4KKX - chains A and B; structure by X-ray diffraction, 1.77 A resolution.

== Chain A ==
Name: Tryptophan synthase alpha chain
Source organism: Salmonella enterica subsp. enterica serovar Typhimurium
Notes: EC 4.2.1.20
UniProt: P00929 (TRPA_SALTY); numbering as in UniProt (aligned over 1-268)
Sequence (268 residues; numbered 1 to 268; the number before each row is that of its first residue):
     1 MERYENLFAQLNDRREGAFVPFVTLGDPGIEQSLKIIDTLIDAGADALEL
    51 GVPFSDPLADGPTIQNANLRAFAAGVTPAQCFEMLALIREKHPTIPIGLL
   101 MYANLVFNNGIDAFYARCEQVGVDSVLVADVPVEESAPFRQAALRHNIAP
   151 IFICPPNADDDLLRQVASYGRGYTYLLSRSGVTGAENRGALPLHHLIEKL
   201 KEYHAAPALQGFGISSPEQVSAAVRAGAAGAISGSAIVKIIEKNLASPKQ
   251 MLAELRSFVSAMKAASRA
Bound ions: Na+: Asn104, Asn108 (shared with Gln288(B) of chain B)
Residues lining bound ligands: F6F (2-{[4-(trifluoromethoxy)benzoyl]amino}ethyl dihydrogen phosphate): Phe22, Glu49, Ala59, Ile64, Leu100, Leu127, Ala129, Ile153, Tyr175, Leu177, Arg179, Thr183, Gly184, Phe212, Gly213, Ile214, Ile232, Ser233, Gly234, Ser235
UniProt features mapped onto this chain:
  - active site (Proton acceptor): Glu49, Asp60

== Chain B ==
Name: Tryptophan synthase beta chain
Source organism: Salmonella enterica subsp. enterica serovar Typhimurium
Notes: EC 4.2.1.20
UniProt: P0A2K1 (TRPB_SALTY); numbering as in UniProt (aligned over 1-397)
Sequence (397 residues; each row starts with the number of its first residue):
     1 MTTLLNPYFGEFGGMYVPQILMPALNQLEEAFVSAQKDPEFQAQFADLLK
    51 NYAGRPTALTKCQNITAGTRTTLYLKREDLLHGGAHKTNQVLGQALLAKR
   101 MGKSEIIAETGAGQHGVASALASALLGLKCRIYMGAKDVERQSPNVFRMR
   151 LMGAEVIPVHSGSATLKDACNEALRDWSGSYETAHYMLGTAAGPHPYPTI
   201 VREFQRMIGEETKAQILDKEGRLPDAVIACVGGGSNAIGMFADFINDTSV
   251 GLIGVEPGGHGIETGEHGAPLKHGRVGIYFGMKAPMMQTADGQIEESYSI
   301 SAGLDFPSVGPQHAYLNSIGRADYVSITDDEALEAFKTLCRHEGIIPALE
   351 SSHALAHALKMMREQPEKEQLLVVNLSGRGDKDIFTVHDILKARGEI
Unresolved in the structure: 1, 397
Bound ions: Na+ site 1: Cys230 (together with AQ3); Na+ site 2: Gly232, Phe306, Ser308; Na+ site 3: Gln288 (shared with Asn104(A), Asn108(A) of chain A)
Residues lining bound ligands: AQ3 (N-({3-hydroxy-2-methyl-5-[(phosphonooxy)methyl]pyridin-4-yl}methyl)-3-[(2-hydroxyphenyl)amino]-D-alanine): Ala85, His86, Lys87, Glu109, Thr110, Gly111, Ala112, Gly113, Gln114, His115, Leu166, Cys170, Gly189, Thr190, Cys230, Val231, Gly232, Gly233, Gly234, Ser235, Asn236, Ala237, Gly303, Leu304, Phe306, Ala348, Glu350, Ser351, Ser377, Gly378, Lys382
UniProt features mapped onto this chain:
  - modified residue: Lys87 (N6-(pyridoxal phosphate)lysine)
What the authors report for this chain:
  - contacts within the chain: Arg141-Asp305 (salt bridge)

== Interface between chain A and chain B ==
Residue-residue contacts (66; chain A residue first):
  Pro53(A) - Gln293(B)  hydrogen bond (backbone-side chain)
  Phe54(A) - Gly292(B)
  Phe54(A) - Gln293(B)
  Phe54(A) - Ile294(B)  hydrophobic
  Ser55(A) - Gln293(B)  hydrogen bond (backbone-side chain)
  Ser55(A) - Ile294(B)  hydrogen bond (side chain-backbone)
  Asp56(A) - Lys167(B)  salt bridge
  Asp56(A) - Asn171(B)  hydrogen bond
  Asp56(A) - Tyr279(B)
  Asp56(A) - Ile294(B)
  Pro57(A) - Arg175(B)  hydrogen bond (backbone-side chain)
  Leu58(A) - Asn171(B)
  Leu58(A) - Leu174(B)  hydrophobic
  Leu58(A) - Arg175(B)
  Leu58(A) - Phe280(B)
  Asp60(A) - Arg175(B)  hydrogen bond (backbone-side chain)
  Gln65(A) - Arg175(B)
  Phe72(A) - Gln293(B)
  Thr77(A) - Asp291(B)
  Pro78(A) - Asp291(B)
  Pro78(A) - Gln293(B)
  Ala103(A) - Ile278(B)  hydrophobic
  Asn104(A) - Gly277(B)
  Asn104(A) - Ile278(B)  hydrogen bond (side chain-backbone)
  Asn104(A) - Gln288(B)  hydrogen bond
  Asn104(A) - Gly292(B)  hydrogen bond (side chain-backbone)
  Leu105(A) - Asp291(B)
  Leu105(A) - Gly292(B)
  Phe107(A) - Val276(B)
  Phe107(A) - Ile278(B)  hydrophobic
  Phe107(A) - Lys283(B)
  Asn108(A) - Arg275(B)  hydrogen bond
  Asn108(A) - Gln288(B)
  Asn108(A) - Ala290(B)  hydrogen bond (side chain-backbone)
  Asn108(A) - Asp291(B)
  Asn108(A) - Gly292(B)
  Asn109(A) - Arg275(B)
  Asn109(A) - Ala290(B)  hydrogen bond (side chain-backbone)
  Ala129(A) - Pro18(B)
  Asp130(A) - Tyr16(B)
  Asp130(A) - Val17(B)  hydrogen bond (backbone-backbone)
  Asp130(A) - Pro18(B)
  Pro132(A) - Met15(B)
  Pro132(A) - Val17(B)
  Pro132(A) - Gln19(B)
  Pro132(A) - Met22(B)  hydrophobic
  Val133(A) - Gln19(B)  hydrogen bond (backbone-side chain)
  Glu134(A) - Gln19(B)  hydrogen bond
  Glu134(A) - Met22(B)
  Glu135(A) - Tyr8(B)  hydrogen bond
  Glu135(A) - Gly14(B)
  Glu135(A) - Met15(B)  hydrogen bond (side chain-backbone)
  Glu135(A) - Tyr16(B)  hydrogen bond
  Pro155(A) - Gln19(B)
  Pro155(A) - Ile20(B)  hydrophobic
  Asn157(A) - Ile20(B)  hydrogen bond (side chain-backbone)
  Asn157(A) - Pro23(B)
  Asn157(A) - Tyr181(B)  hydrogen bond
  Leu162(A) - Gln19(B)
  Ser180(A) - Ser178(B)
  Ser180(A) - Gly179(B)
  Ser180(A) - Tyr181(B)  hydrogen bond
  Gly181(A) - Ser178(B)  hydrogen bond (backbone-backbone)
  Gly181(A) - Gly179(B)
  Val182(A) - Arg175(B)
  Val182(A) - Ser178(B)
Interface residues without a listed pair, chain A (35 interface residues in all): Ala59, Val131, Phe139, Ile153, Pro156, Leu177
Interface residues without a listed pair, chain B (34 interface residues in all): Thr2, Glu11, Glu172, Met286

== Summary ==
Chain A and chain B form an interface of 35 and 34 residues respectively, with 22 hydrogen bonds and 1 salt
bridge. Polar pairs include Asp56(A)-Lys167(B), Pro53(A)-Gln293(B) and Ser55(A)-Gln293(B). Compound F6F is
bound between chain A and chain B. Bound to chain B: compound AQ3. From the paper: contacts within the chain
involving Arg141(B) and Asp305(B).
Chain A is Tryptophan synthase alpha chain and chain B is Tryptophan synthase beta chain, both from Salmonella
enterica subsp. enterica serovar Typhimurium; the structure, Crystal structure of Tryptophan Synthase from
Salmonella typhimurium with 2-aminophenol quinonoid in the beta site and ..., was determined by X-ray
diffraction, deposited together with 4HT3, 4HN4, 4HPJ and 4HPX.
